Entry 2B63 (X-ray diffraction, 3.80 A resolution); this record covers chains A and E of the 13 polymer chains in the assembly.

# Chain A
Molecule: DNA-directed RNA polymerase II largest subunit
Source organism: Saccharomyces cerevisiae
Notes: EC 2.7.7.6
Reference sequence: P04050 (RPB1_YEAST); residues 1-1733 here = UniProt positions 1-1733
Amino-acid sequence (1733 residues; each row starts with the number of its first residue):
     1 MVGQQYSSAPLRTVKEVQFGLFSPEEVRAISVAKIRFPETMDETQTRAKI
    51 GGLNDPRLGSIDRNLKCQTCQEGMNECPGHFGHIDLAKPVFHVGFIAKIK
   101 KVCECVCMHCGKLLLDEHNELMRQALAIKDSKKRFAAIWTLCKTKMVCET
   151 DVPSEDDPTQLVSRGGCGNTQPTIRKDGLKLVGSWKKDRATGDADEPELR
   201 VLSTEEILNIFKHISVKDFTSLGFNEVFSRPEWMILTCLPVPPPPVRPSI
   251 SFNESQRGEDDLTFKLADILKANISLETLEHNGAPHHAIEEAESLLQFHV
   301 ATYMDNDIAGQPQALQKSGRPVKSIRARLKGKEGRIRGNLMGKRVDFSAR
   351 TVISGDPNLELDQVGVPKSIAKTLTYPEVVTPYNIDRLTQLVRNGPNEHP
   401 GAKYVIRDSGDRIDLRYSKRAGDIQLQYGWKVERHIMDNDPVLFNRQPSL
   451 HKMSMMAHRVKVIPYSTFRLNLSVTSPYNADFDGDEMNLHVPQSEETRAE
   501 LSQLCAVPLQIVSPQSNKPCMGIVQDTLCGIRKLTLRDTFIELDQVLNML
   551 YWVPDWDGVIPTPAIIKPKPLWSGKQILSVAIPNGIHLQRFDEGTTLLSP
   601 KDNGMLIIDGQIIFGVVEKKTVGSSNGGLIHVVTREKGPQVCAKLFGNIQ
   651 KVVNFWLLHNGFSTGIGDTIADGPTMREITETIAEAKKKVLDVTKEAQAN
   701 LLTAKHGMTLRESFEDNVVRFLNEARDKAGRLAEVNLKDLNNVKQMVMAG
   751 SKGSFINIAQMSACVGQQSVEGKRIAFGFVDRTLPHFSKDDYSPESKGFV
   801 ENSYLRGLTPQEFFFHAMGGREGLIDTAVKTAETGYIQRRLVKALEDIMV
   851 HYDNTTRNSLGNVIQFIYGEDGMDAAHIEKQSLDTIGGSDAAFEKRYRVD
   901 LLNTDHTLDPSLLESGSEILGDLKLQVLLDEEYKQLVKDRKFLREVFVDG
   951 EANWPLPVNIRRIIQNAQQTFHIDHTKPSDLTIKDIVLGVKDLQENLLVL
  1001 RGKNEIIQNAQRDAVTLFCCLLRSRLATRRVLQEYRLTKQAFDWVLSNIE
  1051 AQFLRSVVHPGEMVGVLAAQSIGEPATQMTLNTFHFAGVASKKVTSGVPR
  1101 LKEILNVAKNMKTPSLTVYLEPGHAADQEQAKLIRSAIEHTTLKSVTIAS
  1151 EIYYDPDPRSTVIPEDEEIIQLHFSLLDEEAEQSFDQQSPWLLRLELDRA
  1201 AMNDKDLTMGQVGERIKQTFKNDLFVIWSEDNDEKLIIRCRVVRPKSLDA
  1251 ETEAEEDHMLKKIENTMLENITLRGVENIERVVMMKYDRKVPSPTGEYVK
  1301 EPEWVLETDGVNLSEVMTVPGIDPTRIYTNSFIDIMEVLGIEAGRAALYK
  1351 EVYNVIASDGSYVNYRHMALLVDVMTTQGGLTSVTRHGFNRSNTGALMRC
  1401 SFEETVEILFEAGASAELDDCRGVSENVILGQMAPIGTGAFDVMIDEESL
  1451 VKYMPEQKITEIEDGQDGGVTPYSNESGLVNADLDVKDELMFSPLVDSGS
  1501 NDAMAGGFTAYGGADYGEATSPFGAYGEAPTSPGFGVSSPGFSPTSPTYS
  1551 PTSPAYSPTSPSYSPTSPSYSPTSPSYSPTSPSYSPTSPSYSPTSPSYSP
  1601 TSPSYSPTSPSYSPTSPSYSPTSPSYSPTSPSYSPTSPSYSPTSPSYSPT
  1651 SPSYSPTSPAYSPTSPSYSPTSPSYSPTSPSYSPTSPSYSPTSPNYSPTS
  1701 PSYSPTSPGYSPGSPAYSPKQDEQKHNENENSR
Disordered / not traced: 1, 187-194, 1082-1091, 1177-1186, 1244-1253, 1456-1733
Curated features (UniProtKB/Swiss-Prot):
  - region: P248 to D260 (Lid loop), N306 to K323 (Rudder loop), P810 to E822 (Bridging helix)
  - binding site (Zn(2+)): C67, C70, C77, H80, C107, C110, C148, C167
  - binding site (Mg(2+)): D481, D483, D485
  - modified residue: T1471 (Phosphothreonine)
  - cross-link (Glycyl lysine isopeptide (Lys-Gly)): K695 (interchain with G-Cter in ubiquitin), K1246 (interchain with G-Cter in ubiquitin), K1350 (interchain with G-Cter in ubiquitin)
  - natural variant: S1653 to P1659 (deletion: In strain: A364A)
  - mutagenesis: K1246 (K1246R: Impairs ubiquitination during transcription stress)
Ion coordination: Zn2+ site 1: C67, C70, C77, H80; Zn2+ site 2: C110, C167; Mg2+: D481, D483, D485
From the paper describing this entry:
  - binding site for the 31-nt RNA strand: E259, D261, S318, G319, R320, P321, K323, K330, K332, R337, R1386, E1403

# Chain E
Molecule: DNA-directed RNA polymerases I, II, and III 27 kDa polypeptide
Source organism: Saccharomyces cerevisiae
Notes: EC 2.7.7.6
Reference sequence: P20434 (RPB5_YEAST); residue numbers follow UniProt; this construct covers 1-215
Amino-acid sequence (215 residues; numbered 1 to 215; the number before each row is that of its first residue):
     1 MDQENERNISRLWRAFRTVKEMVKDRGYFITQEEVELPLEDFKAKYCDSM
    51 GRPQRKMMSFQANPTEESISKFPDMGSLWVEFCDEPSVGVKTMKTFVIHI
   101 QEKNFQTGIFVYQNNITPSAMKLVPSIPPATIETFNEAALVVNITHHELV
   151 PKHIRLSSDEKRELLKRYRLKESQLPRIQRADPVALYLGLKRGEVVKIIR
   201 KSETSGRYASYRICM
Disordered / not traced: 1

# Chain A / chain E interface
Contacting residue pairs (69):
  R857(A) - Y168(E)  hydrogen bond (side chain-backbone)
  R857(A) - L170(E)
  L860(A) - Q174(E)  hydrogen bond (backbone-side chain)
  G861(A) - Q174(E)
  N862(A) - Q174(E)
  V863(A) - L170(E)  hydrophobic
  V863(A) - Q174(E)  hydrogen bond (backbone-backbone)
  Q865(A) - Y208(E)
  F866(A) - Y168(E)  hydrophobic
  F866(A) - Y208(E)  hydrogen bond (backbone-side chain)
  F866(A) - A209(E)
  F866(A) - S210(E)
  F866(A) - Y211(E)  hydrophobic
  G869(A) - T204(E)
  E870(A) - R200(E)  salt bridge
  E870(A) - S202(E)  hydrogen bond
  E870(A) - T204(E)
  E870(A) - S205(E)  hydrogen bond (backbone-side chain)
  E870(A) - Y208(E)
  D871(A) - T204(E)  hydrogen bond
  F942(A) - G206(E)
  F942(A) - R207(E)
  E945(A) - K201(E)  salt bridge
  F947(A) - E203(E)
  W954(A) - E203(E)
  N1004(A) - R167(E)
  I1006(A) - E163(E)
  I1007(A) - Y168(E)  hydrophobic
  D1013(A) - S205(E)
  D1013(A) - R207(E)  salt bridge
  L1017(A) - T204(E)
  L1017(A) - S205(E)
  L1017(A) - G206(E)
  M1317(A) - V142(E)
  T1318(A) - R14(E)
  T1318(A) - A138(E)
  T1318(A) - V142(E)
  P1324(A) - V142(E)  hydrophobic
  P1324(A) - H147(E)  hydrogen bond (backbone-side chain)
  T1325(A) - H146(E)  hydrogen bond (side chain-backbone)
  T1325(A) - H147(E)  hydrogen bond (backbone-side chain)
  T1325(A) - E148(E)  hydrogen bond (backbone-backbone)
  R1326(A) - H147(E)
  R1326(A) - E148(E)
  I1327(A) - H147(E)  hydrogen bond (backbone-side chain)
  I1335(A) - L149(E)  hydrophobic
  E1337(A) - P183(E)
  V1338(A) - I144(E)
  V1338(A) - P183(E)
  L1339(A) - H147(E)
  L1339(A) - V150(E)
  G1340(A) - D182(E)
  G1340(A) - P183(E)
  I1341(A) - D182(E)  hydrogen bond (backbone-side chain)
  I1341(A) - R212(E)
  E1342(A) - P151(E)
  E1342(A) - H153(E)
  E1342(A) - I198(E)
  E1342(A) - R200(E)  salt bridge
  E1342(A) - R212(E)  salt bridge
  A1343(A) - L149(E)  hydrophobic
  A1343(A) - V150(E)  hydrophobic
  R1345(A) - R200(E)
  Y1349(A) - E203(E)  hydrogen bond
  Y1365(A) - E203(E)
  T1376(A) - R212(E)
  T1377(A) - R177(E)
  Q1378(A) - R177(E)
  G1379(A) - Q179(E)
Other interface residues (no listed pair), chain A (53 interface residues in all): I867, V946, L956, A1010, A1014, S1314, V1319, Y1328, M1336, A1346, A1347, R1366, D1373
Other interface residues (no listed pair), chain E (39 interface residues in all): R11, V141, R169, P176, V184

# In short
53 residues of chain A and 39 residues of chain E are in contact; the contacts include 14 hydrogen bonds and 5
salt bridges. Polar pairs include E870(A)-R200(E), E945(A)-K201(E) and D1013(A)-R207(E). The paper reports a
binding site for the 31-nt RNA strand at E259(A), D261(A) and S318(A) among others.
Here chain A is DNA-directed RNA polymerase II largest subunit and chain E is DNA-directed RNA polymerases I,
II, and III 27 kDa polypeptide, both from Saccharomyces cerevisiae. Entry 2B63 (Complete RNA Polymerase II-RNA
inhibitor complex) was determined by X-ray diffraction.
